PDB entry 6PDQ | X-ray diffraction, 1.83 A resolution | chains A and E of the 6 polymer chains in the assembly

== Chain A ==
Protein: Ancestral Effector Caspase-3/6/7
Organism: Homo sapiens
Chain sequence (142 residues; each row starts with the number of its first residue):
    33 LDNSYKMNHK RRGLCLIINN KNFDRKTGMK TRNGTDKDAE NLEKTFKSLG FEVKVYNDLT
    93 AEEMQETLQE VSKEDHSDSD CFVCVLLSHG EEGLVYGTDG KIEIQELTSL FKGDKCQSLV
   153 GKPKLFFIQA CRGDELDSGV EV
Unresolved in the structure: 33, 173-174

== Chain E ==
Protein: Ancestral Effector Caspase-3/6/7
Organism: Homo sapiens
Chain sequence (93 residues; row label = number of the first residue in the row):
   198 HKIPAEADFL IAYSTAPGYY SYRNTSNGSW FIQSLCEVLN KYGSELEIME ILTRVNHKVS
   258 LRSESSSNDP AFNGKKQMPC FASMLTKKLY FSP
Unresolved in the structure: 262-269

== Chain A / chain E interface ==
Residue-residue contacts (13):
  Asp34(A) with His254(E), hydrogen bond (backbone-side chain)
  Asn35(A) with Arg251(E)
  Lys144(A) with Tyr216(E), hydrogen bond
  Asp169(A) with Pro201(E); Ala202(E), hydrogen bond (side chain-backbone); Glu203(E), hydrogen bond (side chain-backbone)
  Ser170(A) with Lys199(E)
  Gly171(A) with Ile200(E); Ala202(E)
  Val172(A) with Lys199(E); Ile200(E), hydrogen bond (backbone-backbone); Pro201(E); Ala202(E), hydrophobic
Also at the interface, not in a pair above, chain E (9 interface residues in all): His198

== In short ==
7 residues of chain A and 9 residues of chain E are in contact; the contacts include 5 hydrogen bonds. Polar
pairs include Asp34(A)-His254(E), Lys144(A)-Tyr216(E) and Asp169(A)-Ala202(E).
Chain A is Ancestral Effector Caspase-3/6/7 and chain E is Ancestral Effector Caspase-3/6/7, both from Homo
sapiens; the structure, Ancestral Effector Caspase 3/6/7, was determined by X-ray diffraction together with
6PPM from the same study.
